1UQT - chains A and B; structure by X-ray diffraction, 2.00 A resolution.

Chain A (and B):
Name: Alpha, alpha-trehalose-phosphate synthase
Source organism: Escherichia coli
Notes: EC 2.4.1.15; chain B of this document is another copy of the same molecule, construct and numbering; everything in this record applies to it too
UniProtKB: P31677 (OTSA_ECOLI); residue numbers follow UniProt; this construct covers 1-473
Amino-acid sequence (482 residues; numbered -1 to 481; 1 number in that range is skipped by the numbering (no residue carries it; nothing is unmodelled there); the number before each row is that of its first residue; numbers below 1 keep their minus sign (Met-1 is residue -1)):
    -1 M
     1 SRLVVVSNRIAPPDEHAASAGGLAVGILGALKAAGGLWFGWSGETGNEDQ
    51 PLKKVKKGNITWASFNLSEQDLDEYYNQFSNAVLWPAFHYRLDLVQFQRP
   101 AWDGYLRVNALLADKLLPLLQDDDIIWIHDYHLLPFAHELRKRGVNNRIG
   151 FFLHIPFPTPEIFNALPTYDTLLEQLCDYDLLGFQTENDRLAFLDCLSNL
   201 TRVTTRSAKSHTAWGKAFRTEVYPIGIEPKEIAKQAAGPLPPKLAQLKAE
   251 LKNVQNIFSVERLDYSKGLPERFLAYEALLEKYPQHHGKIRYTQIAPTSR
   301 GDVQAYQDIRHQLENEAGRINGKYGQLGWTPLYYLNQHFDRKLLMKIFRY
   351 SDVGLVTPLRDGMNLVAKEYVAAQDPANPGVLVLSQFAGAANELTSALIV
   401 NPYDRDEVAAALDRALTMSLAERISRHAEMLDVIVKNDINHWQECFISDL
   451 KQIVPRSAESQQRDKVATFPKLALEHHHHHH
Disordered / not traced: -1, 15-18, 457-481 (chain B: -1, 14-19, 457-481)
Residues lining bound ligands: U2F (uridine-5'-diphosphate-2-deoxy-2-fluoro-alpha-D-glucose): Trp85, His154, Ile155, Gln185, Ile225, Val260, Arg262, Lys267, Ile295, Pro297, Gln337, His338, Phe339, Asp340, Arg341, Leu344, Met345, Asp361, Gly362, Met363, Asn364, Leu365, Val366, Glu369

Chain A / chain B interface:
Contacting residue pairs (49):
  Lys243(A) - Gln326(B)
  Leu247(A) - Leu327(B)
  Leu247(A) - Gly328(B)
  Arg291(A) - Leu327(B)  hydrogen bond (side chain-backbone)
  Thr293(A) - Leu327(B)
  His311(A) - Asn315(B)  hydrogen bond (backbone-side chain)
  Glu314(A) - Glu314(B)
  Glu314(A) - Asn315(B)  hydrogen bond
  Glu314(A) - Gly318(B)
  Glu314(A) - Arg319(B)
  Asn315(A) - His311(B)  hydrogen bond (side chain-backbone)
  Asn315(A) - Glu314(B)  hydrogen bond
  Gly318(A) - Glu314(B)
  Gly318(A) - Tyr334(B)
  Arg319(A) - Glu314(B)
  Asn321(A) - Tyr334(B)
  Asn321(A) - Leu335(B)
  Gly322(A) - Tyr334(B)
  Gly322(A) - Leu335(B)
  Gly322(A) - Asn336(B)  hydrogen bond (backbone-backbone)
  Gly322(A) - Gln337(B)  hydrogen bond (backbone-side chain)
  Lys323(A) - Gln337(B)  hydrogen bond (backbone-side chain)
  Gly325(A) - Leu335(B)
  Gly325(A) - Gln337(B)  hydrogen bond (backbone-side chain)
  Gln326(A) - Tyr333(B)
  Leu327(A) - Leu244(B)  hydrophobic
  Leu327(A) - Leu247(B)
  Leu327(A) - Arg291(B)  hydrogen bond (backbone-side chain)
  Leu327(A) - Tyr333(B)
  Leu327(A) - Phe339(B)  hydrophobic
  Leu327(A) - Ile347(B)  hydrophobic
  Gly328(A) - Leu247(B)
  Thr330(A) - Tyr333(B)  hydrogen bond
  Tyr333(A) - Gln326(B)
  Tyr333(A) - Leu327(B)
  Tyr333(A) - Thr330(B)
  Tyr334(A) - Gly318(B)
  Tyr334(A) - Asn321(B)
  Tyr334(A) - Gly322(B)
  Leu335(A) - Gly322(B)
  Leu335(A) - Gly325(B)
  Leu335(A) - Gln326(B)
  Leu335(A) - Leu327(B)  hydrophobic
  Asn336(A) - Gly322(B)  hydrogen bond (backbone-backbone)
  Gln337(A) - Gly322(B)  hydrogen bond (side chain-backbone)
  Gln337(A) - Lys323(B)  hydrogen bond (side chain-backbone)
  Gln337(A) - Gly325(B)  hydrogen bond (side chain-backbone)
  Phe339(A) - Leu327(B)  hydrophobic
  Ile347(A) - Leu327(B)  hydrophobic
Interface residues without a listed pair, chain A (31 interface residues in all): Leu244, Phe258, Ile295, Ala317, Tyr324, Trp329, Tyr350
Interface residues without a listed pair, chain B (28 interface residues in all): Thr293, Ile295, Ala317, Tyr324, Trp329

Overview:
Chain A and chain B form an interface of 31 and 28 residues respectively; the contacts include 15 hydrogen
bonds. Polar pairs include Arg291(A)-Leu327(B), His311(A)-Asn315(B) and Glu314(A)-Asn315(B). Ligands of chain
A: compound U2F.
Chain A and chain B are both Alpha, alpha-trehalose-phosphate synthase (Escherichia coli); the structure,
Trehalose-6-phosphate from E. coli bound with UDP-2-fluoro glucose, was determined by X-ray diffraction
together with 1UQU from the same study.
